PDB entry 1G0U | X-ray diffraction, 2.40 A resolution | chains H and Z of the 28 polymer chains in the assembly

== Chain H ==
Molecule: Proteasome component PUP1
Source organism: Saccharomyces cerevisiae
Notes: EC 3.4.99.46
Reference sequence: P25043 (PSB7_YEAST); the construct lacks a stretch of the UniProt sequence and is renumbered around it, so the offset changes along the chain: 1-91 = UniProt 30-120; 93-105 = UniProt 121-133; 106-187 = UniProt 135-216; 189-223 = UniProt 217-251
Amino-acid sequence (222 residues; numbered 1 to 223 plus 1 insertion-coded residue; 2 numbers in that range are skipped by the numbering (no residue carries them; nothing is unmodelled there); the number before each row is that of its first residue):
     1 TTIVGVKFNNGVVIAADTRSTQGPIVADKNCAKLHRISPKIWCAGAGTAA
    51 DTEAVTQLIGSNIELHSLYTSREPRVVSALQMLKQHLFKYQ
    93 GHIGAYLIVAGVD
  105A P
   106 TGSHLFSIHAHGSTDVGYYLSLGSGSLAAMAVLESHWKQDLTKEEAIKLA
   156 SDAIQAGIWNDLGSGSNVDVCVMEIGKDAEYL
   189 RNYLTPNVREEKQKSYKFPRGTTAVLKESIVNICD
Metal / ion sites: Mg2+: Ile163, Asp166, Ser169 (shared with Asp194(Z) of chain Z)
Swiss-Prot annotation at these positions:
  - active site: Thr1 (Nucleophile)

== Chain Z ==
Molecule: Proteasome component C5
Source organism: Saccharomyces cerevisiae
Notes: EC 3.4.99.46
Reference sequence: P23724 (PSB1_YEAST); the construct lacks a stretch of the UniProt sequence and is renumbered around it, so the offset changes along the chain: -28 to -1 = UniProt 1-28; 1-70 = UniProt 29-98; 71-106 = UniProt 100-135; 107-144 = UniProt 138-175; 2 more segments
Amino-acid sequence (241 residues; row label = number of the first residue in the row; note: 2 numbers in that range are skipped by the numbering (no residue carries them; nothing is unmodelled there); a row labelled like 106A-106B holds insertion residues (106A, then the next letters in order); numbers below 1 keep their minus sign (Met-28 is residue -28)):
   -28 MATIASEYSSEASNTPIEHQFNPYGDNG
     1 GTILGIAGEDFAVLAGDTRNITDYSINSRYEPKVFDCGDNIVMSANGFAA
    51 DGDALVKRFKNSVKWYHFDH
   70A N
    71 DKKLSINSAARNIQHLLYGKRFFPYYVHTIIAGLDE
106A-106B DG
   107 KGAVYSFDPVGSYEREQCRAGGAAASLIMPFLDNQVNF
144A-144F KNQYEP
144H-144I GT
  144Z N
144J-144K GK
144M-144Q VKKPL
  144W K
   145 YLSVEEVIKLVRDSFTSATERHIQVGDGLEILIVTK
   182 DGVRKEFYELKRD
Disordered / not traced: -28 to -10
Metal / ion sites: Mg2+ site 1: Ser75, Ser78 (shared with 1 residue of chain R); Mg2+ site 2: Thr163, His166, Val169; Mg2+ site 3: Asp194 (shared with Ile163(H), Asp166(H), Ser169(H) of chain H)

== How chain H and chain Z interact ==
Residue-residue contacts (56; chain H residue first):
  Arg19(H) - Ile167(Z)
  Arg19(H) - Asp194(Z)  salt bridge
  Pro24(H) - Arg165(Z)
  Pro24(H) - His166(Z)
  Pro24(H) - Ile167(Z)  hydrogen bond (backbone-backbone)
  Ile25(H) - Arg165(Z)
  Ile25(H) - His166(Z)
  Val26(H) - Glu164(Z)
  Val26(H) - Arg165(Z)  hydrogen bond (backbone-side chain)
  Ala27(H) - Arg165(Z)  hydrogen bond (backbone-side chain)
  Lys29(H) - Glu164(Z)  salt bridge
  Lys29(H) - Arg165(Z)
  Ile163(H) - Asp194(Z)
  Trp164(H) - Ile26(Z)
  Trp164(H) - Arg29(Z)  hydrogen bond (backbone-side chain)
  Trp164(H) - Arg193(Z)
  Trp164(H) - Asp194(Z)
  Asn165(H) - Tyr24(Z)
  Asn165(H) - Arg29(Z)
  Asp166(H) - Tyr24(Z)
  Leu167(H) - Arg19(Z)
  Leu167(H) - Ile21(Z)  hydrophobic
  Leu167(H) - Asp23(Z)
  Leu167(H) - Tyr24(Z)  hydrogen bond (backbone-backbone)
  Leu167(H) - Ile26(Z)  hydrophobic
  Leu167(H) - Ile167(Z)
  Gly168(H) - Tyr24(Z)
  Ser169(H) - Asp194(Z)
  Gly170(H) - Asp194(Z)
  Ser171(H) - Asp194(Z)  hydrogen bond (backbone-side chain)
  Asn195(H) - Lys192(Z)  hydrogen bond (backbone-side chain)
  Asn195(H) - Asp194(Z)
  Val196(H) - Lys192(Z)
  Arg197(H) - Thr160(Z)  hydrogen bond
  Arg197(H) - Ser161(Z)  hydrogen bond
  Arg197(H) - Glu164(Z)
  Glu198(H) - Arg156(Z)  salt bridge
  Gln201(H) - Lys153(Z)
  Gln201(H) - Arg156(Z)  hydrogen bond
  Gln201(H) - Asp157(Z)  hydrogen bond (backbone-side chain)
  Lys202(H) - Gln141(Z)
  Lys202(H) - Glu150(Z)
  Lys202(H) - Asp157(Z)
  Tyr204(H) - Phe137(Z)  hydrophobic
  Tyr204(H) - Gln141(Z)
  Tyr204(H) - Leu154(Z)
  Tyr204(H) - Asp157(Z)  hydrogen bond
  Phe206(H) - Asn140(Z)
  Phe206(H) - Gln141(Z)
  Phe206(H) - Gln144C(Z)
  Arg208(H) - Pro144F(Z)
  Gly209(H) - Pro144F(Z)
  Thr210(H) - Gln144C(Z)
  Thr210(H) - Tyr144D(Z)  hydrogen bond (backbone-backbone)
  Ala212(H) - Gly144J(Z)
  Val213(H) - Asn144Z(Z)
Interface residues without a listed pair, chain H (32 interface residues in all): Thr21, Gly23, Asp28, Lys200
Interface residues without a listed pair, chain Z (31 interface residues in all): Ser25, Asn144B, Glu190

== In short ==
32 residues of chain H face 31 of chain Z across their interface, with 13 hydrogen bonds and 3 salt bridges.
Polar pairs include Arg19(H)-Asp194(Z), Lys29(H)-Glu164(Z) and Glu198(H)-Arg156(Z). Ile163(H), Asp166(H),
Ser169(H) and Asp194(Z) coordinate Mg2+ site 3. From UniProt: active-site residue Thr1(H) on chain H.
Chain H is Proteasome component PUP1 and chain Z is Proteasome component C5, both from Saccharomyces
cerevisiae; the structure, A gated channel into the proteasome core particle, was determined by X-ray
diffraction.
